Entry 7SZ6 (electron microscopy, 6.24 A resolution (low resolution: residue-level contacts below are approximate; hydrogen-bond / salt-bridge calls are withheld)); this record covers chains f and g of the 11 polymer chains in the assembly.

== Chain f (and g) ==
Name: Portal protein
From: Pseudomonas virus PaP3
Notes: chain g of this document is another copy of the same molecule, construct and numbering; everything in this record applies to it too
UniProt: Q8H9R8 (Q8H9R8_9CAUD); residue numbers follow UniProt; this construct covers 1-705
Chain sequence (705 residues; each row starts with the number of its first residue):
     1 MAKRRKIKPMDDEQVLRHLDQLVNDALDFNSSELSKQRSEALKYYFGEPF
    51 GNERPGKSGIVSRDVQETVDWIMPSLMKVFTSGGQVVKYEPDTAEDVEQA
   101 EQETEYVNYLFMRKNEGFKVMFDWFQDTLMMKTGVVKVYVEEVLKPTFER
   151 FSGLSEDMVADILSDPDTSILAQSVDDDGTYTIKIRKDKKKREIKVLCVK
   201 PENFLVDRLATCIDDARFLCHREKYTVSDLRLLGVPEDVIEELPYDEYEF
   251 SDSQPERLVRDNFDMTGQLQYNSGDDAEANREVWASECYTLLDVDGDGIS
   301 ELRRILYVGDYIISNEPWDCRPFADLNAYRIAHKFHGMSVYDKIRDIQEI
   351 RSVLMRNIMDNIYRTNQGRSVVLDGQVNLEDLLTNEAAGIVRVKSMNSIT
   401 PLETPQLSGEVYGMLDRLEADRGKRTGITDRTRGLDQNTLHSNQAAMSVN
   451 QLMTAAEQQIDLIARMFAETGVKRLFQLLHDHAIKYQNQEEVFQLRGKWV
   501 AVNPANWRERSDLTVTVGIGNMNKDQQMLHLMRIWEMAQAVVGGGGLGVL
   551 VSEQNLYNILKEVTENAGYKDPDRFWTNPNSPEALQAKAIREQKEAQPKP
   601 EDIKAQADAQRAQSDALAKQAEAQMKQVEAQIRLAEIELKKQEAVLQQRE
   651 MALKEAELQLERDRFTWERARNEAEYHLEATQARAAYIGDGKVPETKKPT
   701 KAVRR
Not modelled in the structure: 1-8, 149-184, 242-277, 373-396, 435-444, 596-705 (chain g: 1-8, 149-184, 242-277, 367-403, 435-444, 579-705)

== Interface between chain f and chain g ==
Residue-residue contacts (20; chain f residue first):
  Phe-46(f) / Ala-332(g)
  Phe-46(f) / Lys-334(g)
  Ile-60(f) / Arg-345(g)
  Arg-63(f) / Arg-345(g)
  Trp-71(f) / Glu-457(g)
  Lys-78(f) / Glu-457(g)
  Lys-119(f) / Met-466(g)
  Phe-122(f) / Arg-330(g)
  Asp-123(f) / His-333(g)
  Asp-127(f) / His-333(g)
  Ser-228(f) / Ile-299(g)
  Ala-279(f) / Asp-293(g)
  Met-359(f) / Ile-350(g)
  Asn-366(f) / Asn-357(g)
  Tyr-412(f) / Met-414(g)
  Trp-535(f) / Met-537(g)
  Glu-553(f) / Leu-550(g)
  Arg-574(f) / Asn-555(g)
  Arg-574(f) / Ile-559(g)
  Arg-591(f) / Val-549(g)
Interface residues without a listed pair, chain f (29 interface residues in all): Tyr-45, Val-61, Asp-70, Pro-74, Gln-126, Thr-432, Arg-496, Lys-524, Val-563, Asp-573, Trp-576
Interface residues without a listed pair, chain g (27 interface residues in all): Asp-92, Gly-298, Ala-456, Gln-459, Leu-462, Val-517, Ile-519, Arg-533, Val-551, Glu-562

== In short ==
The interface between chain f and chain g involves 29 residues on one side and 27 on the other.
Both chains are Portal protein (Pseudomonas virus PaP3). Entry 7SZ6 (Kinetically trapped Pseudomonas-phage
PaP3 portal protein - delta barrel mutant class-3) was determined by electron microscopy, deposited together
with 7SXK, 7SYA and 7SZ4.
